PDB entry 8DF8 | X-ray diffraction, 2.92 A resolution | chains A and U of the 4 polymer chains in the assembly

Chain A:
Name: Topoisomerase V
From: Methanopyrus kandleri
Reference sequence: Q977W1 (Q977W1_9EURY); residues 1-854 here = UniProt positions 1-854
Sequence (854 residues; numbered 1 to 854; the number before each row is that of its first residue):
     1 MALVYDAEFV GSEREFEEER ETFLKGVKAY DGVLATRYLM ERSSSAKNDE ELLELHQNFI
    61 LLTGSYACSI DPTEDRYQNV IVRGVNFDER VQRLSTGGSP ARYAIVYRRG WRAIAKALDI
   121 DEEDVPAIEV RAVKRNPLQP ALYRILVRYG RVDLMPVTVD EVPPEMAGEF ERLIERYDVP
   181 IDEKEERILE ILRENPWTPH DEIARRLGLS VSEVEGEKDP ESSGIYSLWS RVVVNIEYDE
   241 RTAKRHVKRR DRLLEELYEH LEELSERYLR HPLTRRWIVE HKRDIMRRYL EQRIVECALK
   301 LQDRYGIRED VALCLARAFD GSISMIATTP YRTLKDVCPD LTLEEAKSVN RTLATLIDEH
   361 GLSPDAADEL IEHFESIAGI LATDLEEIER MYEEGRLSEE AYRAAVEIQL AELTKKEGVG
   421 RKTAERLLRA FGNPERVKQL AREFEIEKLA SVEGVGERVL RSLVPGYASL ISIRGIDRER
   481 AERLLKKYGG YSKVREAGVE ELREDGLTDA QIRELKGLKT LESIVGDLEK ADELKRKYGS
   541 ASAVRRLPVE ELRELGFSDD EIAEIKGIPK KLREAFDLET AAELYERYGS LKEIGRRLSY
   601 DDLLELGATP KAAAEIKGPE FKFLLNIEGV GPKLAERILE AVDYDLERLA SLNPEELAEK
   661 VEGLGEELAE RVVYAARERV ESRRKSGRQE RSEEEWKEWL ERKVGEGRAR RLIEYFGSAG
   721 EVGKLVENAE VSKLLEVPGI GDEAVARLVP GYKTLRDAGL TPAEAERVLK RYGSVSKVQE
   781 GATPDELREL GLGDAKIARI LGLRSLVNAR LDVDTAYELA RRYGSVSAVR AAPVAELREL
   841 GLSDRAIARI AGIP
Disordered / not traced: 1-2, 853-854
Sequence notes: engineered mutation Ala-809 (Lys in Q977W1), Ala-820 (Lys in Q977W1), Ala-831 (Lys in Q977W1), Ala-835 (Lys in Q977W1), Ala-846 (Lys in Q977W1), Ala-851 (Lys in Q977W1)
Metal / ion sites: K+ site 1: Ile-473, Ile-476; K+ site 2: Val-737, Ile-740
Small-molecule neighbours: phosphite ion (PO3): Arg-131, Val-133, Arg-144, His-200, Asp-201, Glu-215
What the authors report for this chain:
  - catalytic residues: Tyr-226
  - binding site for the 42-nt DNA strand (chain U): Arg-108, Arg-131, Arg-144, Arg-293
  - binding site for the 42-nt DNA strand: Arg-108
  - contacts within the chain: Arg-144/Tyr-226 (hydrogen bond), His-200/Glu-215 (hydrogen bond)
  - catalytic residues: Arg-108 (proposed by the authors, not directly observed)
  - conformationally variable residues (helix shift): Arg-288, Tyr-289, Leu-290
  - mutagenesis - R37A, R83A, R109A, A132I, K134A, K134A/R135A, R288A/R293A: decreased catalytic activity
  - mutagenesis - K47A, H56A, R135A, R288A, Y289A, R293A: unchanged catalytic activity
  - mutagenesis - R108A, R108A/R109A, K134E/R135E, R288E/R293E, R288E/L290P/R293E, L290P: abolished catalytic activity
  - catalytic residues: Arg-131, Arg-144 (citing earlier work)

Chain U:
Molecule: 42-nt DNA strand
Notes: engineered mutation(s): GUA U13 is an abasic site
Sequence (42 nucleotides; row label = number of the first residue in the row):
     1 TGCCTGCACG AAGTAAGCAT ATGCTTACTT CGTGCAGGCA CA
Disordered / not traced: 1-2, 42
Covalently attached groups: phosphite ion (PO3) linked to DC41

Interface between chain A and chain U:
Pairs across the interface (24):
  Arg-37(A) / DC4(U)  hydrogen bond to the phosphate
  Arg-37(A) / DT5(U)  salt bridge to the phosphate
  Glu-41(A) / DG6(U)  sugar contact
  Arg-108(A) / DC3(U)  salt bridge to the phosphate
  His-281(A) / DG6(U)  salt bridge to the phosphate
  Ile-285(A) / DT5(U)  phosphate contact
  Arg-288(A) / DT5(U)  base contact
  Arg-288(A) / DG6(U)  base contact
  Tyr-289(A) / DC3(U)  hydrogen bond to the phosphate
  Pro-465(A) / DT20(U)  phosphate contact
  Pro-465(A) / DA21(U)  phosphate contact
  Ser-492(A) / DT20(U)  hydrogen bond to the phosphate
  Lys-493(A) / DA19(U)  salt bridge to the phosphate
  Thr-520(A) / DT29(U)  phosphate contact
  Ser-542(A) / DA27(U)  phosphate contact
  Ser-542(A) / DC28(U)  hydrogen bond to the phosphate
  Arg-545(A) / DC28(U)  phosphate contact
  Arg-679(A) / DA36(U)  salt bridge to the phosphate
  Arg-683(A) / DC35(U)  hydrogen bond to the phosphate
  Arg-702(A) / DG32(U)  salt bridge to the phosphate
  Lys-703(A) / DG32(U)  salt bridge to the phosphate
  Arg-799(A) / DT25(U)  phosphate contact
  Gly-802(A) / DT26(U)  phosphate contact
  Arg-804(A) / DT25(U)  salt bridge to the phosphate
Other interface residues (no listed pair), chain A (26 interface residues in all): Leu-34, Tyr-38, Ser-324, Arg-546, Arg-691, Thr-754
Other interface residues (no listed pair), chain U (19 interface residues in all): DC7, DG13, DC24, DT33

Overview:
26 residues of chain A face 19 of chain U across their interface, with 5 hydrogen bonds and 8 salt bridges.
Among the polar pairs are Arg-37(A)/DC4(U), Tyr-289(A)/DC3(U) and Ser-492(A)/DT20(U). The paper reports
catalytic residues Tyr-226(A), Arg-108(A) and Arg-131(A) among others; R37A, R83A and R109A of chain A, among
others, reduce catalytic activity; 19 substitutions were tested in all.
Chain A is Topoisomerase V (Methanopyrus kandleri) and chain U is a 42-nt DNA strand; the structure, Structure
of M. kandleri topoisomerase V in complex with DNA. 40 base pair symmetric DNA complex, was determined by
X-ray diffraction, deposited together with 8DF7, 8DF9 and 8DFB.
